2ZE7 - chain A; structure by X-ray diffraction, 2.10 A resolution.

[Chain A]
Molecule: Isopentenyl transferase
From: Agrobacterium tumefaciens
Notes: EC 2.5.1.27
Reference sequence: P58758 (IPTZ_AGRT5); residues 1-243 here = UniProt positions 1-243
Sequence (253 residues; each row starts with the number of its first residue):
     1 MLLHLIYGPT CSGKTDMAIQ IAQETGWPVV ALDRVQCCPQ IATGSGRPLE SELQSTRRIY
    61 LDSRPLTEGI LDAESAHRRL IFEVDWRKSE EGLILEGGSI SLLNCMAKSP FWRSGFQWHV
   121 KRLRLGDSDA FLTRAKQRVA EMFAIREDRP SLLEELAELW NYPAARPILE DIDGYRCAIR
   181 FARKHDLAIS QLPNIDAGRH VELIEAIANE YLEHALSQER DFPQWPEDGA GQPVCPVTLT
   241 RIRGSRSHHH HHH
Disordered / not traced: 227-253
Construct notes: expression tag (244-253)
Metal / ion sites: Zn2+ site 1: T15 (together with dimethylallyl S-thiolodiphosphate); Zn2+ site 2: D173, H214
Small-molecule neighbours:
  - adenosine monophosphate (AMP): D33, R34, V35, Q36, G44, S45, G98, S99, I100, S101, L102, D171, I172, D173, R176, H214
  - dimethylallyl S-thiolodiphosphate (DST): P9, T10, C11, S12, G13, K14, T15, Q36, G44, S45, G46, E96, R138, M142, D173, Y211, H214
Reported in the primary citation:
  - binding site for dimethylallyl S-thiolodiphosphate: T10, R138, D173, Y211, H214
  - conformationally variable residues (side-chain flip): R138, E213
  - catalytic residues: T10, R138
  - mutagenesis - T10A, R138A: decreased catalytic activity
  - Zn2+ coordination: T15, D173, E213, H214
  - mutagenesis - R34K, R34K/I100N, I100N, E213Q: unchanged catalytic activity
  - mutagenesis - Y211T: decreased catalytic activity on DMAPP
  - mutagenesis - D173G, H214L: decreased catalytic activity on HMBDP
  - specificity-determining residues: D173, H214
  - mutagenesis - D33A: abolished catalytic activity

[Overview]
Bound to chain A: dimethylallyl S-thiolodiphosphate and adenosine monophosphate. D173 and H214 coordinate Zn2+
site 2. The paper reports catalytic residues T10 and R138; T10A and R138A reduce catalytic activity; 10
substitutions were tested in all.
Chain A is Isopentenyl transferase (Agrobacterium tumefaciens); the structure, Crystal Structure of adenosine
phosphate-isopentenyltransferase complexed with zinc ion and substrate analog, DMASPP, was determined by X-ray
diffraction (same publication as 2ZE5, 2ZE6 and 2ZE8).
